8B0R - chains A and B; structure by X-ray diffraction, 2.20 A resolution.

# Chain A
Protein: SMODS-associated and fused to various effectors domain-containing protein
Reference sequence: B2V8L9 (B2V8L9_SULSY); residues 2-496 here = UniProt positions 2-496
Amino-acid sequence (499 residues; numbered 1 to 499; the number before each row is that of its first residue):
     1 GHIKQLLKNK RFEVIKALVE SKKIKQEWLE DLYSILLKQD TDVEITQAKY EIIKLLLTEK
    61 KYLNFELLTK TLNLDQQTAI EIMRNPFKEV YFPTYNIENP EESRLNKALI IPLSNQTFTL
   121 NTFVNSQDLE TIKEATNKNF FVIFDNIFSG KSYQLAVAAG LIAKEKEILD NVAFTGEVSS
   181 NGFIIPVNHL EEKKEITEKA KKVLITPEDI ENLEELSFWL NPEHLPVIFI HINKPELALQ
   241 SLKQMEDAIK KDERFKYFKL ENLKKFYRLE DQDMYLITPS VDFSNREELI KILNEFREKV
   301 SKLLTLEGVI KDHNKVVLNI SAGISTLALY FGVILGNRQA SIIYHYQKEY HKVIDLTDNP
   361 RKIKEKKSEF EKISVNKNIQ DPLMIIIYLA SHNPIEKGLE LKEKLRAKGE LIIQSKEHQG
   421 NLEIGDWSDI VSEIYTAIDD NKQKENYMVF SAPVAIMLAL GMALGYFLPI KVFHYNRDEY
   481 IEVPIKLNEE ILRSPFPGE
Not modelled in the structure: 497-499
Differences from the reference sequence: expression tag (1, 497-499)

# Chain B
Molecule: Cyclic tetraadenosine monophosphate (cA4)
Sequence (4 nucleotides; numbered 4 to 3; the number before each row is that of its first residue):
     4 A
     1 AAA

# How chain A and chain B interact
Contacting residue pairs (36):
  Ile232(A) - A2(B)  base contact
  Asn233(A) - A1(B)  phosphate contact
  Ser241(A) - A2(B)  hydrogen bond to the base
  Pro279(A) - A1(B)  base contact
  Val281(A) - A1(B)  hydrogen bond to the base
  Phe283(A) - A1(B)  base contact
  Ser321(A) - A2(B)  base contact
  Ala322(A) - A2(B)  base contact
  Gly323(A) - A1(B)  sugar contact
  Gly323(A) - A2(B)  sugar contact
  Ile324(A) - A1(B)  base contact
  Ser325(A) - A1(B)  hydrogen bond to the phosphate
  Ser325(A) - A4(B)  phosphate contact
  His345(A) - A3(B)  salt bridge to the phosphate
  Tyr346(A) - A2(B)  stacking on the base
  Gln347(A) - A3(B)  hydrogen bond to the base
  Tyr350(A) - A2(B)  hydrogen bond to the base
  Leu389(A) - A3(B)  base contact
  Ala390(A) - A3(B)  phosphate contact
  Ala390(A) - A4(B)  phosphate contact
  Ser391(A) - A4(B)  hydrogen bond to the phosphate
  His392(A) - A4(B)  salt bridge to the phosphate
  Pro394(A) - A4(B)  base contact
  Gly420(A) - A3(B)  base contact
  Asn421(A) - A3(B)  base contact
  Leu422(A) - A3(B)  hydrogen bond to the base
  Trp427(A) - A3(B)  base contact
  Phe450(A) - A4(B)  base contact
  Ser451(A) - A4(B)  hydrogen bond to the sugar
  Ala452(A) - A3(B)  sugar contact
  Pro453(A) - A3(B)  sugar contact
  Val454(A) - A2(B)  phosphate contact
  Val454(A) - A3(B)  hydrogen bond to the phosphate
  His474(A) - A1(B)  base contact
  Tyr475(A) - A4(B)  stacking on the base
  Tyr480(A) - A4(B)  hydrogen bond to the base
Interface residues without a listed pair, chain A (38 interface residues in all): His231, Thr278, Ser280, Thr326, Asn393, Lys397

# Overview
The interface between chain A and chain B involves 38 residues on one side and 4 on the other, with 10
hydrogen bonds, 2 salt bridges and 2 aromatic stacking contacts. Polar contacts include Ser241(A)-A2(B),
Val281(A)-A1(B) and Gln347(A)-A3(B).
Chain A is SMODS-associated and fused to various effectors domain-containing protein and chain B is Cyclic
tetraadenosine monophosphate (cA4); the structure, Structure of the CalpL/cA4 complex, was determined by X-ray
diffraction, deposited together with 7QDA and 8B0U.
